Entry 6CEX (X-ray diffraction, 2.57 A resolution); this record covers chains A and E of the 6 polymer chains in the assembly.

# Chain A (and E)
Molecule: Hemagglutinin
Source organism: Influenza A virus (strain A/Hong Kong/1/1968 H3N2)
Notes: chain E of this document is another copy of the same molecule, construct and numbering; everything in this record applies to it too
UniProt: Q91MA7 (HEMA_I68A4); residues 11-329 here correspond to UniProt positions 27-345 (UniProt number = residue number + 16)
Chain sequence (323 residues; each row starts with the number of its first residue):
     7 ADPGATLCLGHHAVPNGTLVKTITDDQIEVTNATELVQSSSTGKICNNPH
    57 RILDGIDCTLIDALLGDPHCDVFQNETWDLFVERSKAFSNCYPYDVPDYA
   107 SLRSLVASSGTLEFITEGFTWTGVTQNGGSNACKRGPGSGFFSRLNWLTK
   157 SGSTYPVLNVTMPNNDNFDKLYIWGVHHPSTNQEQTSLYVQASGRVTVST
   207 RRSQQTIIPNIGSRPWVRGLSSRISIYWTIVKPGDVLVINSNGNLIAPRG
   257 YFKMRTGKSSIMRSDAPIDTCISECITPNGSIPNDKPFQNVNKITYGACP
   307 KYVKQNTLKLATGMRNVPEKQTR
Disordered / not traced: 7-9, 327-329 (chain E: 7-8, 327-329)
Sequence notes: expression tag (7-10)
Curated features (UniProtKB/Swiss-Prot):
  - site: Arg329 (Cleavage)
  - glycosylation (N-linked (GlcNAc...) asparagine): Asn22, Asn38, Asn81, Asn165, Asn285
Disulfides: Cys52-Cys277, Cys64-Cys76, Cys97-Cys139, Cys281-Cys305
Glycans and other covalent adducts: N-acetylglucosamine (NAG) linked to Asn22, Asn38, Asn81, Asn285; glycan linked to Asn165
Ligand contacts: N-cyclohexyltaurine (NHE; 2-[N-cyclohexylamino]ethane sulfonic acid): Tyr98, Gly134, Gly135, Ser136, Asn137, Ala138, Trp153, Thr155, Leu194, Leu226

# How chain A and chain E interact
Pairs across the interface - 25 pairs, chain A then chain E:
  Asp101(A) - Arg208(E)
  Asp101(A) - Gln210(E)  hydrogen bond
  His184(A) - Gln210(E)
  Asn216(A) - Thr203(E)  hydrogen bond
  Asn216(A) - Thr212(E)
  Asn216(A) - Ile213(E)
  Asn216(A) - Ile214(E)
  Ile217(A) - Arg201(E)  hydrogen bond (backbone-side chain)
  Ile217(A) - Asn246(E)
  Gly218(A) - Asn246(E)
  Ser219(A) - Asn165(E)
  Ser219(A) - Val244(E)
  Ser219(A) - Asn246(E)
  Arg220(A) - Thr203(E)
  Arg220(A) - Ser205(E)
  Arg220(A) - Gln210(E)  hydrogen bond
  Arg220(A) - Thr212(E)
  Pro221(A) - Ser205(E)
  Pro221(A) - Thr206(E)
  Pro221(A) - Arg207(E)
  Pro221(A) - Val242(E)  hydrophobic
  Pro221(A) - Val244(E)  hydrophobic
  Val223(A) - Arg207(E)
  Arg229(A) - Arg207(E)  hydrogen bond (side chain-backbone)
  Ser231(A) - Gln210(E)  hydrogen bond
Interface residues without a listed pair, chain A (13 interface residues in all): Tyr100, Trp222
Interface residues without a listed pair, chain E (15 interface residues in all): Val202

# Summary
13 residues of chain A face 15 of chain E across their interface; the contacts include 6 hydrogen bonds. Polar
contacts include Asp101(A)-Gln210(E), Asn216(A)-Thr203(E) and Ile217(A)-Arg201(E). Bound to chain A:
N-cyclohexyltaurine. N-acetylglucosamine is covalently linked to Asn22(A), Asn38(A), Asn81(A) and Asn285(A).
Chain A and chain E are both Hemagglutinin (Influenza A virus (strain A/Hong Kong/1/1968 H3N2)); the
structure, Crystal structure of the A/Hong Kong/1/1968 (H3N2) influenza virus hemagglutinin in complex with
small molecule N-Cyclohexyltaurine, was determined by X-ray diffraction (same publication as 6CF5).
